4FTE - chains A and C of the 4 polymer chains in the assembly; structure by X-ray diffraction, 3.50 A resolution.

# Chain A (and C)
Molecule: Capsid protein alpha
Organism: Flock house virus
Notes: EC 3.4.23.44; chain C of this document is another copy of the same molecule, construct and numbering; everything in this record applies to it too
Reference sequence: P12870 (CAPSD_FHV); residues 1-407 here = UniProt positions 1-407
Amino-acid sequence (407 residues; numbered 1 to 407; the number before each row is that of its first residue):
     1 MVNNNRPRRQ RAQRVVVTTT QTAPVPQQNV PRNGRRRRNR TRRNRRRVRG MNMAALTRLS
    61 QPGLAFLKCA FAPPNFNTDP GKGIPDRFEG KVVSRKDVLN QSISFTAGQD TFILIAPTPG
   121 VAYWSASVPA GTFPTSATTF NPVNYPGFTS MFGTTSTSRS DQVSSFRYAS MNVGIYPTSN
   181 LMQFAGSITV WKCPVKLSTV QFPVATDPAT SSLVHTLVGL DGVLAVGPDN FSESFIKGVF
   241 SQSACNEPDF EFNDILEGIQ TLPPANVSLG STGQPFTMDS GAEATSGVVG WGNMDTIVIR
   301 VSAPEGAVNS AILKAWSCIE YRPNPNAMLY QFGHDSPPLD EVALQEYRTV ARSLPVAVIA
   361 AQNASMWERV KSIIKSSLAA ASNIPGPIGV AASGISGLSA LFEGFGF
Disordered / not traced: 1-56, 385-407 (chain C: 1-54, 384-407)
Disulfide bonds: Cys69-Cys318
Construct notes: engineered mutation Asn75 (Asp in P12870)
Metal / ion sites: Ca2+ site 1: Asp161 (shared with Asp221(C), Gly273(C) of chain C); Ca2+ site 2: Asp221, Gly273 (shared with 1 residue of chain B); Ca2+ site 3: Asp249 (shared with 1 residue of chain B; Asp249(C), Glu251(C) of chain C)
Curated features (UniProtKB/Swiss-Prot):
  - binding site (Ca(2+)): Asp161, Asp221, Asp249, Glu251, Gly273
  - site: Asn363, Ala364 (Cleavage), Phe402 (Interaction with viral RNA genome), Phe405 (Interaction with viral RNA genome), Phe407 (Interaction with viral RNA genome)
  - mutagenesis: Asn363 (N363A/D/T: Prevents maturation cleavage), Phe402 (F402A: Lack in specificity of viral RNA encapsidation), Glu403 (E403A: No effect on specificity of viral RNA encapsidation), Phe405 (F405A: Lack in specificity of viral RNA encapsidation), Phe407 (F407A: Lack in specificity of viral RNA encapsidation)

# Interface between chain A and chain C
Residue-residue contacts - 82 pairs, chain A then chain C:
  Asp86(A) - Pro248(C)
  Arg87(A) - Pro248(C)
  Arg87(A) - Glu341(C)  salt bridge
  Arg87(A) - Arg348(C)
  Phe88(A) - Asn246(C)
  Phe88(A) - Glu247(C)
  Phe88(A) - Pro248(C)  hydrophobic
  Phe88(A) - Arg348(C)
  Glu89(A) - Arg348(C)
  Glu89(A) - Arg352(C)  salt bridge
  Lys91(A) - Asp229(C)  salt bridge
  Thr157(A) - Gly270(C)
  Thr157(A) - Ser271(C)
  Thr157(A) - Gly273(C)
  Ser160(A) - Val218(C)
  Ser160(A) - Gly219(C)
  Ser160(A) - Asp221(C)
  Asp161(A) - Asp221(C)
  Ser164(A) - Pro194(C)  hydrogen bond (side chain-backbone)
  Ser164(A) - Val218(C)
  Ser164(A) - Gly219(C)
  Ser165(A) - Lys196(C)  hydrogen bond
  Arg167(A) - Pro248(C)
  Val204(A) - Thr210(C)
  Ala205(A) - Pro208(C)
  Thr206(A) - Asp207(C)
  Thr206(A) - Pro208(C)
  Leu213(A) - Leu213(C)
  Val214(A) - Ser211(C)
  Val214(A) - Leu213(C)  hydrophobic
  His215(A) - Thr199(C)
  His215(A) - Gln201(C)
  His215(A) - Leu213(C)
  Asp249(A) - Asp249(C)
  Phe250(A) - Pro248(C)
  Glu251(A) - Glu247(C)
  Phe252(A) - Lys196(C)
  Phe252(A) - Asn246(C)
  Phe252(A) - Glu247(C)  hydrogen bond (backbone-side chain)
  Asp254(A) - Lys196(C)
  Asp254(A) - Leu197(C)
  Asp254(A) - Ser198(C)
  Ile255(A) - Ser198(C)  hydrogen bond (backbone-side chain)
  Ile255(A) - Val218(C)
  Leu256(A) - Ser198(C)
  Leu256(A) - Thr199(C)
  Glu257(A) - Thr199(C)  hydrogen bond (backbone-backbone)
  Glu257(A) - Val200(C)
  Glu257(A) - Gln201(C)  hydrogen bond (backbone-backbone)
  Gly258(A) - Gln201(C)
  Ile259(A) - Gln201(C)
  Thr261(A) - Gln201(C)  hydrogen bond (backbone-side chain)
  Leu262(A) - Gln201(C)
  Pro264(A) - Gln201(C)
  Pro264(A) - Ser211(C)
  Ala265(A) - Pro203(C)  hydrophobic
  Ala265(A) - Ser211(C)  hydrogen bond (backbone-side chain)
  Asn266(A) - Pro203(C)
  Asn266(A) - Val204(C)
  Asn266(A) - Ala209(C)
  Asn266(A) - Thr210(C)  hydrogen bond (side chain-backbone)
  Asn266(A) - Ser211(C)
  Val267(A) - Ser211(C)
  Arg322(A) - Pro194(C)
  Arg322(A) - Asn246(C)
  Arg322(A) - Asp295(C)  salt bridge
  Pro323(A) - Pro194(C)
  Asn324(A) - Pro194(C)
  Asn324(A) - Gly219(C)
  Pro325(A) - Trp191(C)
  Pro325(A) - Lys192(C)
  Pro325(A) - Cys193(C)  hydrophobic
  Pro325(A) - Pro194(C)
  Pro325(A) - Gly222(C)
  Pro325(A) - Gly227(C)
  Pro325(A) - Pro228(C)
  Asn326(A) - Asp221(C)  hydrogen bond (side chain-backbone)
  Asn326(A) - Gly222(C)
  Tyr330(A) - Pro228(C)
  Tyr330(A) - Asp229(C)  hydrogen bond
  Gln331(A) - Pro228(C)
  Asp335(A) - Arg352(C)
Other interface residues (no listed pair), chain A (45 interface residues in all): Asp207, Ser212, Gln260, Leu339
Other interface residues (no listed pair), chain C (42 interface residues in all): Thr206, Ala225, Cys245, Glu251, Thr272, Gln345

# In short
The interface between chain A and chain C involves 45 residues on one side and 42 on the other, with 11
hydrogen bonds and 4 salt bridges. Among the polar pairs are Arg87(A)-Glu341(C), Glu89(A)-Arg352(C) and
Lys91(A)-Asp229(C).
Chain A and chain C are both Capsid protein alpha (Flock house virus); the structure, Crystal structure of the
D75N mutant capsid of Flock House virus, was determined by X-ray diffraction.
